Entry 7V3I (electron microscopy, 4.40 A resolution (low resolution: residue-level contacts below are approximate; hydrogen-bond / salt-bridge calls are withheld)); this record covers chains B and E of the 10 polymer chains in the assembly.

Chain B:
Molecule: Envelope protein E
Source organism: Dengue virus type 2 (strain Thailand/NGS-C/1944)
Reference sequence: P14340 (POLG_DEN2N); residues 1-495 here correspond to UniProt positions 281-775 (UniProt number = residue number + 280)
Sequence (495 residues; row label = number of the first residue in the row):
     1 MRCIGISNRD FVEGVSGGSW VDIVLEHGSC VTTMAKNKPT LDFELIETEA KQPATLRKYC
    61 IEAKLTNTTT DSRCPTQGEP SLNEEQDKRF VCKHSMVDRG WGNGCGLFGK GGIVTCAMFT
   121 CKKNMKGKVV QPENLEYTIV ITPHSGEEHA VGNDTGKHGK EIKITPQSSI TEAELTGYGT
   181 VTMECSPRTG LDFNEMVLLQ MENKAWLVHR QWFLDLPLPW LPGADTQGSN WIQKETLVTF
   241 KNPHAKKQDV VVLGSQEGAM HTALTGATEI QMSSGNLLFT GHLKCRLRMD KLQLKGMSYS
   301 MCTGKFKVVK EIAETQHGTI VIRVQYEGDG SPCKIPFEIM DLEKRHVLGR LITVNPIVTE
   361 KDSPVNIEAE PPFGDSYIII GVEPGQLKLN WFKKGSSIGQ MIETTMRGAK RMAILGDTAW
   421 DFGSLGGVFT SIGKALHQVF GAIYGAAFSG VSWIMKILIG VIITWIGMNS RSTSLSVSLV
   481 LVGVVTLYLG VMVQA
Swiss-Prot annotation at these positions:
  - region: D98 to G111 (Fusion peptide)
  - site: A495 (Cleavage)
  - glycosylation (N-linked (GlcNAc...) asparagine): N67, N153

Chain E:
Molecule: Small envelope protein M
Source organism: Dengue virus type 2 (strain Thailand/NGS-C/1944)
Reference sequence: P14340 (POLG_DEN2N); residues 1-72 here correspond to UniProt positions 206-277 (UniProt number = residue number + 205)
Sequence (72 residues; each row starts with the number of its first residue):
     1 SVALVPHVGM GLETRTETWM SSEGAWKHAQ RIETWILRHP GFTIMAAILA YTIGTTHFQR
    61 ALIFILLTAV AP

Interface between chain B and chain E:
Pairs across the interface (1):
  G450(B) with G9(E)
Also at the interface, not in a pair above, chain B (2 interface residues in all): A263
Also at the interface, not in a pair above, chain E (2 interface residues in all): P6

In short:
The chain B/chain E interface involves 2 residues from each chain.
Here chain B is Envelope protein E and chain E is Small envelope protein M, both from Dengue virus type 2
(strain Thailand/NGS-C/1944). Entry 7V3I (DENV2_NGC_Fab_C10 4degrees (3Fab:3E)) was determined by electron
microscopy, deposited together with 7V3F, 7V3G, 7V3H and 7V3J.
